Entry 3CMA (X-ray diffraction, 2.80 A resolution); this record covers chains 3 and 0 of the 33 polymer chains in the assembly.

== Chain 3 ==
Name: 50S ribosomal protein L44E
Source organism: Haloarcula marismortui
Reference sequence: P32411 (RL44_HALMA); residues 1-92 here = UniProt positions 1-92
Sequence (92 residues; row label = number of the first residue in the row):
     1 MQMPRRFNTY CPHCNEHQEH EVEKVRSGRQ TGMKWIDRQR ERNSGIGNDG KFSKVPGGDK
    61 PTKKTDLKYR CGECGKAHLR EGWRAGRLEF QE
Ion coordination: Sr2+ site 1 near Arg42 (its only coordinating residue here); Sr2+ site 2 near Asp59 (its only coordinating residue here)

== Chain 0 ==
Molecule: 23S ribosomal RNA
Source organism: Haloarcula marismortui
Sequence (2923 nucleotides; numbered 1 to 2923; the number before each row is that of its first residue):
     1 GUUGGCUACU AUGCCAGCUG GUGGAUUGCU CGGCUCAGGC GCUGAUGAAG GACGUGCCAA
    61 GCUGCGAUAA GCUGUGGGGA GCCGCACGGA GGCGAAGAAC CACAGAUUUC CGAAUGAGAA
   121 UCUCUCUAAC AAUUGCUUCG CGCAAUGAGG AACCCCGAGA ACUGAAACAU CUCAGUAUCG
   181 GGAGGAACAG AAAACGCAAC GUGAUGUCGU UAGUAACCGC GAGUGAACGC GAUACAGCCC
   241 AAACCGAAGC CCUCACGGGC AAUGUGGUGU CAGGGCUACC UCUCAUCAGC CGACCGUCUU
   301 CACGAAGUCU CUUGGAAUAG AGCGUGAUAC AGGGUGACAA CCCCGUACUG AAGACCAGUA
   361 CGCUGUGCGG UAGUGCCAGA GUAGCGGGGG UUGGAUAUCC CUCGCGAAUA ACGCAGGCAU
   421 CGACUGCGAA GGCUAAACAC AACCUGAGAC CGAUAGUGAA CAAGUAGUGU GAACGAACGC
   481 UGCAAAGUAC CCUCAGAAGG GAGGCGAAAU AGAGCAUGAA AUCAGUUGGC GAUCGAGCGA
   541 CAGGGCAUAC AAGGUCCCUU GACGAAUGAC CGAGACGCGA GUCUCCAGUA AGACUCACGG
   601 GAAGCCGAUG UUCUGUCGUA CGUUUUGAAA AACGAGCCAG GGAGUGUGUC UGUAUGGCAA
   661 GUCUAACCGG AGUAUCCGGG GAGGCACAGG GAAACCGACA UGGCCGCAGG GCUUUGCCCG
   721 AGGGCCGCCG UCUUCAAGGG CGGGGAGCCA UGUGGACACG ACCCGAAUCC GGACGAUCUA
   781 CGCAUGGACA AGAUGAAGCG UGCCGAAAGG CACGUGGAAG UCUGUUAGAG UUGGUGUCCU
   841 ACAAUACCCU CUCGUGAUCU AUGUGUAGGG GUGAAAGGCC CAUCGAGUCC GGCAACAGCU
   901 GGUUCCAAUC GAAACAUGUC GAAGCAUGAC CUCCGCCGAG GUAGUCUGUG AGGUAGAGCG
   961 ACCGAUUGGU GUGUCCGCCU CCGAGAGGAG UCGGCACACC UGUCAAACUC CAAACUUACA
  1021 GACGCUGUUU GACGCGGGGA UUCCGGUGCG CGGGGUAAGC CUGUGUACCA GGAGGGGAAC
  1081 AACCCAGAGA UAGGUUAAGG UCCCCAAGUG UGGAUUAAGU GUAAUCCUCU GAAGGUGGUC
  1141 UCGAGCCCUA GACAGCCGGG AGGUGAGCUU AGAAGCAGCU ACCCUCUAAG AAAAGCGUAA
  1201 CAGCUUACCG GCCGAGGUUU GAGGCGCCCA AAAUGAUCGG GACUCAAAUC CACCACCGAG
  1261 ACCUGUCCGU ACCACUCAUA CUGGUAAUCG AGUAGAUUGG CGCUCUAAUU GGAUGGAAGC
  1321 AGGGGCGAGA GCUCCUGUGG ACCGAUUAGU GACGAAAAUC CUGGCCAUAG UAGCAGCGAU
  1381 AGUCGGGUGA GAACCCCGAC GGCCUAAUGG AUAAGGGUUC CUCAGCACUG CUGAUCAGCU
  1441 GAGGGUUAGC CGGUCCUAAG UCUCACCGCA ACUCGACUGA GACGAAAUGG GAAACAGGUU
  1501 AAUAUUCCUG UGCCAUCAUG CAGUGAAAGU UGACGCCCUG GGGUCGAUCA CGCCGGGCAU
  1561 UCGCCCGGUC GAACCGUCCA ACUCCGUGGA AGCCGUAAUG GCAGGAAGCG GACGAACGGC
  1621 GGCAUAGGGA AACGUGAUUC AACCUGGGGC CCAUGAAAAG ACGAGCAUGA UGUCCGUACC
  1681 GAGAACCGAC ACAGGUGUCC AUGGCGGCGA AAGCCAAGGC CUGUCGGGAG CAACCAACGU
  1741 UAGGGAAUUC GGCAAGUUAG UCCCGUACCU UCGGAAGAAG GGAUGCCUGC UCCGGAACGG
  1801 AGCAGGUCGC AGUGACUCGG AAGCUCGGAC UGUCUAGUAA CAACAUAGGU GACCGCAAAU
  1861 CCGCAAGGAC UCGUACGGUC ACUGAAUCCU GCCCAGUGCA GGUAUCUGAA CACCUCGUAC
  1921 AAGAGGACGA AGGACCUGUC AACGGCGGGG GUAACUAUGA CCCUCUUAAG GUAGCGUAGU
  1981 ACCUUGCCGC AUCAGUAGCG GCUUGCAUGA AUGGAUUAAC CAGAGCUUCA CUGUCCCAAC
  2041 GUUGGGCCCG GUGAACUGUA CAUUCCAGUG CGGAGUCUGG AGACACCCAG GGGGAAGCGA
  2101 AGACCCUAUG GAGCUUUACU GCAGGCUGUC GCUGAGACGU GGUCGCCGAU GUGCAGCAUA
  2161 GGUAGGAGUC GUUACAGAGG UACCCGCGCU AGCGGGCCAC CCAGACAACA GUGAAAUACU
  2221 ACCCGUCGGU GACUGCGACU CUCACUCCGG GAGGAGGACA CCGAUAGCCG GGCAGUUUGA
  2281 CUGGGGCGGU ACGCGCUCGA AAAGAUAUCG AGCGCGCCCU AUGGUCAUCU CAGCCGGGAC
  2341 AGAGACCCGG CGAAGAGUGC AAGAGCAAAA GAUGACUUGA CAGUGUUCUU CCCAACGAGG
  2401 AACGCUGACG CGAAAGCGUG GUCUAGCGAA CCAAUUAGCC UGCUUGAUGC GGGCAAUUGA
  2461 UGACAGAAAA GCUACCCUAG GGAUAACAGA GUCGUCACUC GCAAGAGCAC AUAUCGACCG
  2521 AGUGGCUUGC UACCUCGAUG UCGGUUCCCU CCAUCCUGCC CGUGCAGAAG CGGGCAAGGG
  2581 UGAGGUUGUU CGCCUAUUAA AGGAGGUCGU GAGCUGGGUU UAGACCGUCG UGAGACAGGU
  2641 CGGCUGCUAU CUACUGGGUG UGUAAUGGUG UCUGACAAGA ACGACCGUAU AGUACGAGAG
  2701 GAACUACGGU UGGUGGCCAC UGGUGUACCG GUUGUUCGAG AGAGCACGUG CCGGGUAGCC
  2761 ACGCCACACG GGGUAAGAGC UGAACGCAUC UAAGCUCGAA ACCCACUUGG AAAAGAGACA
  2821 CCGCCGAGGU CCCGCGUACA AGACGCGGUC GAUAGACUCG GGGUGUGCGC GUCGAGGUAA
  2881 CGAGACGUUA AGCCCACGAG CACUAACAGA CCAAAGCCAU CAU
Disordered / not traced: 1-9, 126-127, 715, 971-998, 1560, 1952-1963, 2137-2236, 2339-2343, 2665-2666, 2915-2923
Modified / non-standard residues: 1MA (6-hydro-1-methyladenosine-5'-monophosphate) at position 628, OMU (o2'-methyluridine 5'-monophosphate) at position 2587, OMG (o2'-methylguanosine-5'-monophosphate) at position 2588, UR3 (3-methyluridine-5'-monophoshate) at position 2619, PSU (pseudouridine-5'-monophosphate) at position 2621
Ion coordination: Mg2+ site 1 near G28 (its only coordinating residue here); Na+ site 1 near C40 (its only coordinating residue here); Na+ site 2: G56, A59, G61; Sr2+ site 1 near C85 (its only coordinating residue here); Na+ site 3 near U108 (its only coordinating residue here); Na+ site 4 near C141 (its only coordinating residue here); Na+ site 5 near U146 (its only coordinating residue here); Mg2+ site 2: C162, U2276; Mg2+ site 3: A165, A167, C168; Na+ site 6: A165, A166; Mg2+ site 4 near A166 (its only coordinating residue here); Na+ site 7: C168, G2110; 37 more Na+ sites not listed; 16 more Mg2+ sites not listed; 23 more Sr2+ sites not listed
Ligand contacts: 6-aminohexanoic acid / phenylalanine: G2102, A2103, C2104, A2486, G2540, U2620, PSU_2621
Reported in the primary citation:
  - binding site for the 3-nt RNA strand: C2104, G2284, G2285, A2486, A2637
  - binding site for the 3-nt RNA strand: U2541, OMG_2588, U2589, U2590, G2618, U2620
  - conformationally variable residues (loop rearrangement): G2618 to U2620, A2637
  - binding site for phenylalanine: A2486
  - contacts within the chain: U2541-G2618

== How chain 3 and chain 0 interact ==
Contacting residue pairs - 124 pairs, chain 3 then chain 0:
  Met1(3) - C2319(0)  hydrogen bond to the phosphate
  Met1(3) - U2320(0)  phosphate contact
  Met1(3) - A2380(0)  base contact
  Gln2(3) - U2320(0)  hydrogen bond to the phosphate
  Met3(3) - U2320(0)  base contact
  Pro4(3) - U2320(0)  sugar contact
  Phe7(3) - U2378(0)  sugar contact
  Asn8(3) - U2378(0)  hydrogen bond to the phosphate
  Thr9(3) - G2379(0)  hydrogen bond to the phosphate
  Thr9(3) - C2381(0)  sugar contact
  Tyr10(3) - C2381(0)  base contact
  Tyr10(3) - A2382(0)  sugar contact
  Tyr10(3) - G2407(0)  hydrogen bond to the sugar
  Tyr10(3) - A2408(0)  sugar contact
  His13(3) - A2437(0)  sugar contact
  Asn15(3) - C735(0)  base contact
  Asn15(3) - G2407(0)  hydrogen bond to the sugar
  Asn15(3) - A2408(0)  sugar contact
  Glu16(3) - A2408(0)  sugar contact
  His17(3) - G2379(0)  salt bridge to the phosphate
  His17(3) - A2408(0)  hydrogen bond to the sugar
  His17(3) - C2409(0)  hydrogen bond to the sugar
  Val25(3) - U2435(0)  sugar contact
  Ser27(3) - A2434(0)  sugar contact
  Gly28(3) - A2434(0)  hydrogen bond to the phosphate
  Gly28(3) - U2435(0)  phosphate contact
  Arg29(3) - G1925(0)  salt bridge to the phosphate
  Gln30(3) - A2433(0)  hydrogen bond to the phosphate
  Gln30(3) - A2434(0)  phosphate contact
  Thr31(3) - G1923(0)  hydrogen bond to the sugar
  Thr31(3) - G2451(0)  hydrogen bond to the phosphate
  Gly32(3) - G1923(0)  sugar contact
  Met33(3) - A1922(0)  base contact
  Met33(3) - G1923(0)  sugar contact
  Met33(3) - C2450(0)  phosphate contact
  Met33(3) - G2451(0)  phosphate contact
  Lys34(3) - A2433(0)  phosphate contact
  Lys34(3) - A2434(0)  phosphate contact
  Lys34(3) - G2451(0)  salt bridge to the phosphate
  Lys34(3) - G2452(0)  phosphate contact
  Trp35(3) - C218(0)  phosphate contact
  Trp35(3) - C220(0)  base contact
  Trp35(3) - A395(0)  sugar contact
  Trp35(3) - U396(0)  phosphate contact
  Trp35(3) - G2451(0)  phosphate contact
  Trp35(3) - G2452(0)  hydrogen bond to the phosphate
  Ile36(3) - C2432(0)  phosphate contact
  Ile36(3) - A2433(0)  phosphate contact
  Arg38(3) - U396(0)  salt bridge to the phosphate
  Arg38(3) - G2451(0)  hydrogen bond to the sugar
  Gln39(3) - C218(0)  hydrogen bond to the phosphate
  Gln39(3) - G219(0)  hydrogen bond to the phosphate
  Arg42(3) - A395(0)  hydrogen bond to the phosphate
  Arg42(3) - U396(0)  salt bridge to the phosphate
  Asn43(3) - C218(0)  hydrogen bond to the phosphate
  Gly45(3) - G390(0)  phosphate contact
  Ile46(3) - G389(0)  phosphate contact
  Ile46(3) - G390(0)  hydrogen bond to the phosphate
  Ile46(3) - C2122(0)  phosphate contact
  Gly47(3) - G2121(0)  hydrogen bond to the phosphate
  Gly47(3) - C2122(0)  hydrogen bond to the phosphate
  Asn48(3) - A169(0)  hydrogen bond to the sugar
  Asn48(3) - U170(0)  sugar contact
  Asn48(3) - U2120(0)  hydrogen bond to the sugar
  Asn48(3) - A2468(0)  base contact
  Asp49(3) - U170(0)  sugar contact
  Gly50(3) - U170(0)  hydrogen bond to the sugar
  Gly50(3) - A2468(0)  base contact
  Lys51(3) - G219(0)  phosphate contact
  Lys51(3) - C220(0)  salt bridge to the phosphate
  Lys51(3) - C2431(0)  hydrogen bond to the sugar
  Ser53(3) - U2120(0)  phosphate contact
  Ser53(3) - G2121(0)  hydrogen bond to the phosphate
  Ser53(3) - A2468(0)  base contact
  Lys54(3) - G219(0)  sugar contact
  Lys54(3) - A2468(0)  salt bridge to the phosphate
  Gly58(3) - A2460(0)  sugar contact
  Gly58(3) - U2461(0)  phosphate contact
  Asp59(3) - A2460(0)  phosphate contact
  Asp59(3) - U2461(0)  hydrogen bond to the phosphate
  Lys60(3) - C2427(0)  base contact
  Lys60(3) - G2428(0)  hydrogen bond to the base
  Lys60(3) - A2460(0)  hydrogen bond to the phosphate
  Lys60(3) - U2461(0)  salt bridge to the phosphate
  Lys60(3) - G2462(0)  hydrogen bond to the base
  Pro61(3) - G2316(0)  sugar contact
  Pro61(3) - C2317(0)  phosphate contact
  Pro61(3) - C2427(0)  base contact
  Pro61(3) - G2462(0)  base contact
  Thr62(3) - C2317(0)  hydrogen bond to the phosphate
  Lys63(3) - G2459(0)  hydrogen bond to the phosphate
  Lys63(3) - A2460(0)  salt bridge to the phosphate
  Lys64(3) - G2428(0)  salt bridge to the phosphate
  Lys64(3) - U2458(0)  phosphate contact
  Lys64(3) - G2459(0)  hydrogen bond to the phosphate
  Thr65(3) - U2458(0)  sugar contact
  Asp66(3) - U2458(0)  hydrogen bond to the sugar
  Lys68(3) - U2435(0)  hydrogen bond to the phosphate
  Lys68(3) - U2436(0)  salt bridge to the phosphate
  Arg70(3) - A2437(0)  salt bridge to the phosphate
  Lys76(3) - A2437(0)  phosphate contact
  Lys76(3) - G2438(0)  salt bridge to the phosphate
  Ala77(3) - U2436(0)  hydrogen bond to the sugar
  Ala77(3) - A2437(0)  hydrogen bond to the phosphate
  His78(3) - U2436(0)  sugar contact
  Leu79(3) - U2435(0)  base contact
  Leu79(3) - U2436(0)  sugar contact
  Leu79(3) - U2457(0)  sugar contact
  Arg80(3) - C2381(0)  sugar contact
  Arg80(3) - A2382(0)  phosphate contact
  Arg80(3) - U2457(0)  hydrogen bond to the sugar
  Glu81(3) - U2457(0)  phosphate contact
  Glu81(3) - U2458(0)  phosphate contact
  Gly82(3) - U2457(0)  phosphate contact
  Gly82(3) - U2458(0)  hydrogen bond to the phosphate
  Trp83(3) - C2319(0)  base contact
  Trp83(3) - A2380(0)  base contact
  Arg84(3) - C2317(0)  salt bridge to the phosphate
  Arg84(3) - C2427(0)  salt bridge to the phosphate
  Arg84(3) - G2428(0)  salt bridge to the phosphate
  Ala85(3) - C2318(0)  phosphate contact
  Gly86(3) - C2318(0)  hydrogen bond to the phosphate
  Gln91(3) - U2320(0)  hydrogen bond to the sugar
  Gln91(3) - A2321(0)  hydrogen bond to the phosphate
Also at the interface, not in a pair above, chain 3 (63 interface residues in all): Pro12, Arg26, Val55, Arg87
Also at the interface, not in a pair above, chain 0 (54 interface residues in all): A1924, G2426, A2456, A2467

== Summary ==
63 residues of chain 3 and 54 residues of chain 0 are in contact; the contacts include 42 hydrogen bonds and
16 salt bridges. Polar pairs include Lys60(3)-G2428(0), Lys60(3)-G2462(0) and Tyr10(3)-G2407(0). The paper
reports a binding site for the 3-nt RNA strand at C2104(0), G2284(0) and G2285(0) among others; a binding site
for phenylalanine at A2486(0).
Chain 3 is 50S ribosomal protein L44E and chain 0 is 23S ribosomal RNA, both from Haloarcula marismortui; the
structure, The structure of CCA and CCA-Phe-Cap-Bio bound to the large ribosomal subunit of Haloarcula
marismortui, was determined by X-ray diffraction (same publication as 3CME).
